7MNY - chains A and B; structure by X-ray diffraction, 2.70 A resolution.

# Chain A
Molecule: GTP-binding nuclear protein Ran
Organism: Homo sapiens
Reference sequence: P62826 (RAN_HUMAN); numbering as in UniProt (aligned over 1-216)
Amino-acid sequence (217 residues; row label = number of the first residue in the row; numbering starts at 0):
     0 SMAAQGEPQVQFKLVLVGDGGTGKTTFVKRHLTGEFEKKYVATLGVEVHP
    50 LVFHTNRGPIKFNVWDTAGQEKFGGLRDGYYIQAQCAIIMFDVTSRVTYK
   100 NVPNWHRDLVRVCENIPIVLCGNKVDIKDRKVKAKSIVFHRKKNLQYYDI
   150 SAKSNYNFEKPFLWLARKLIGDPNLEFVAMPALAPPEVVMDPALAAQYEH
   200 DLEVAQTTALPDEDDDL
Disordered / not traced: 0-6, 138-139
Differences from the reference sequence: expression tag (0)
Bound ions: Mg2+: Thr-24, Thr-42 (together with GMP-PNP)
Small-molecule neighbours: GMP-PNP (GNP; phosphoaminophosphonic acid-guanylate ester): Gly-17, Asp-18, Gly-19, Gly-20, Thr-21, Gly-22, Lys-23, Thr-24, Thr-25, Phe-35, Glu-36, Lys-37, Lys-38, Tyr-39, Val-40, Ala-41, Thr-42, Thr-66, Ala-67, Gly-68, Gln-69, Asn-122, Lys-123, Asp-125, Ile-126, Ser-150, Ala-151, Lys-152

# Chain B
Molecule: E3 SUMO-protein ligase RanBP2
Organism: Homo sapiens
Notes: EC 2.3.2.-; fragment: RAN-binding domain 3 of the E3 SUMO-PROTEIN LIGASE RANBP2
Reference sequence: P49792 (RBP2_HUMAN); residues 2307-2441 here correspond to UniProt positions 2309-2443 (UniProt number = residue number + 2)
Amino-acid sequence (141 residues; row label = number of the first residue in the row):
  2303 GPGSYFEPVVPLPDLVEVSSGEENEQVVFSHRAKLYRYDKDVGQWKERGI
  2353 GDIKILQNYDNKQVRIVMRRDQVLKLCANHRITPDMTLQNMKGTERVWLW
  2403 TACDFADGERKVEHLAVRFKLQDVADSFKKIFDEAKTAQAA
Disordered / not traced: 2303-2312, 2442-2443
Differences from the reference sequence: expression tag (2303-2306, 2442-2443)

# How chain A and chain B interact
Pairs across the interface (90):
  Val-9(A) with Leu-2314(B), hydrophobic
  Arg-29(A) with Glu-2349(B), salt bridge; Arg-2372(B), hydrogen bond (backbone-side chain)
  His-30(A) with Arg-2372(B), hydrogen bond (backbone-side chain); Val-2375(B)
  Thr-32(A) with Glu-2349(B); Arg-2350(B), hydrogen bond (backbone-side chain)
  Gly-33(A) with Glu-2349(B); Arg-2350(B); Arg-2372(B)
  Glu-34(A) with Lys-2348(B), salt bridge; Glu-2349(B), hydrogen bond (backbone-backbone)
  Val-51(A) with Lys-2377(B), hydrogen bond (backbone-side chain)
  Phe-52(A) with Val-2375(B), hydrophobic; Lys-2377(B)
  Asn-55(A) with Leu-2317(B); Val-2318(B), hydrogen bond (backbone-backbone)
  Arg-56(A) with Leu-2314(B), hydrogen bond (side chain-backbone); Pro-2315(B), hydrogen bond (side chain-backbone); Asp-2316(B), salt bridge; Val-2318(B)
  Gly-57(A) with Val-2318(B)
  Asn-154(A) with Ile-2352(B); Gln-2374(B), hydrogen bond (backbone-side chain)
  Asn-156(A) with Gln-2374(B)
  Phe-157(A) with Arg-2372(B); Asp-2373(B); Gln-2374(B); Val-2375(B), hydrophobic
  Glu-158(A) with Gln-2374(B), hydrogen bond
  Ile-169(A) with Leu-2314(B), hydrophobic
  Phe-176(A) with Gln-2374(B); Leu-2376(B)
  Val-177(A) with Val-2320(B), hydrophobic; Leu-2376(B)
  Ala-178(A) with Arg-2371(B); Leu-2376(B)
  Met-179(A) with Arg-2371(B), hydrogen bond (backbone-side chain); Leu-2376(B), hydrogen bond (backbone-backbone); Leu-2378(B); Ala-2408(B)
  Pro-180(A) with Ser-2321(B); Ser-2322(B); Leu-2378(B)
  Ala-181(A) with Ser-2322(B), hydrogen bond (backbone-backbone); Gly-2323(B); Arg-2367(B), hydrogen bond (backbone-side chain); Arg-2371(B); Leu-2378(B), hydrophobic
  Leu-182(A) with Arg-2367(B), hydrogen bond (backbone-side chain); Asn-2381(B), hydrogen bond (backbone-side chain)
  Pro-184(A) with Arg-2367(B); Asn-2381(B); Arg-2383(B)
  Pro-185(A) with Arg-2383(B); Phe-2407(B)
  Glu-186(A) with Arg-2383(B), salt bridge; Thr-2385(B)
  Val-187(A) with Cys-2405(B), hydrophobic; Arg-2412(B)
  Tyr-197(A) with Val-2414(B), hydrophobic; His-2416(B)
  Asp-200(A) with His-2416(B)
  Leu-201(A) with Trp-2402(B), hydrophobic; Thr-2403(B); His-2416(B)
  Ala-204(A) with Tyr-2340(B), hydrophobic; Trp-2347(B), hydrogen bond (backbone-side chain)
  Gln-205(A) with Asn-2392(B); Met-2393(B); Lys-2394(B); Leu-2401(B)
  Thr-207(A) with Trp-2347(B), hydrogen bond (backbone-side chain); Met-2393(B)
  Ala-208(A) with Trp-2347(B)
  Leu-209(A) with Tyr-2338(B), hydrophobic; Trp-2347(B), hydrophobic; Met-2393(B), hydrophobic; Arg-2420(B)
  Pro-210(A) with Tyr-2338(B); Trp-2347(B); Glu-2349(B)
  Asp-211(A) with Lys-2336(B), salt bridge; Tyr-2338(B), hydrogen bond; Glu-2349(B); Arg-2420(B), salt bridge
  Glu-212(A) with Thr-2396(B); Arg-2420(B), salt bridge
  Leu-216(A) with Arg-2420(B); Lys-2422(B), hydrogen bond (backbone-side chain)
Also at the interface, not in a pair above, chain A (43 interface residues in all): Phe-35, Leu-50, Tyr-155, Ala-183
Also at the interface, not in a pair above, chain B (53 interface residues in all): Glu-2324, Arg-2339, Gly-2345, Gln-2365, Val-2369, His-2382, Gln-2391, Val-2399, Ala-2418

# In short
43 residues of chain A face 53 of chain B across their interface; the contacts include 20 hydrogen bonds and 7
salt bridges. Among the polar pairs are Arg-29(A)/Glu-2349(B), Glu-34(A)/Lys-2348(B) and
Arg-56(A)/Asp-2316(B). Chain A binds GMP-PNP. Thr-24(A) and Thr-42(A) form the Mg2+ site.
Chain A is GTP-binding nuclear protein Ran and chain B is E3 SUMO-protein ligase RanBP2, both from Homo
sapiens; the structure, Crystal Structure of Nup358/RanBP2 Ran-binding domain 3 in complex with Ran-GPPNHP,
was determined by X-ray diffraction (same publication as 7MNI, 7MNL, 7MNM, 7MNN, 7MNO, 7MNP and 14 further
entries).
